Entry 7MJH (electron microscopy, 2.66 A resolution); this record covers chains C and E of the 6 polymer chains in the assembly.

Chain C:
Protein: Spike glycoprotein
Source organism: Severe acute respiratory syndrome coronavirus 2
UniProt: P0DTC2 (SPIKE_SARS2); residue numbers follow UniProt; this construct covers 1-1208
Chain sequence (1288 residues; row label = number of the first residue in the row):
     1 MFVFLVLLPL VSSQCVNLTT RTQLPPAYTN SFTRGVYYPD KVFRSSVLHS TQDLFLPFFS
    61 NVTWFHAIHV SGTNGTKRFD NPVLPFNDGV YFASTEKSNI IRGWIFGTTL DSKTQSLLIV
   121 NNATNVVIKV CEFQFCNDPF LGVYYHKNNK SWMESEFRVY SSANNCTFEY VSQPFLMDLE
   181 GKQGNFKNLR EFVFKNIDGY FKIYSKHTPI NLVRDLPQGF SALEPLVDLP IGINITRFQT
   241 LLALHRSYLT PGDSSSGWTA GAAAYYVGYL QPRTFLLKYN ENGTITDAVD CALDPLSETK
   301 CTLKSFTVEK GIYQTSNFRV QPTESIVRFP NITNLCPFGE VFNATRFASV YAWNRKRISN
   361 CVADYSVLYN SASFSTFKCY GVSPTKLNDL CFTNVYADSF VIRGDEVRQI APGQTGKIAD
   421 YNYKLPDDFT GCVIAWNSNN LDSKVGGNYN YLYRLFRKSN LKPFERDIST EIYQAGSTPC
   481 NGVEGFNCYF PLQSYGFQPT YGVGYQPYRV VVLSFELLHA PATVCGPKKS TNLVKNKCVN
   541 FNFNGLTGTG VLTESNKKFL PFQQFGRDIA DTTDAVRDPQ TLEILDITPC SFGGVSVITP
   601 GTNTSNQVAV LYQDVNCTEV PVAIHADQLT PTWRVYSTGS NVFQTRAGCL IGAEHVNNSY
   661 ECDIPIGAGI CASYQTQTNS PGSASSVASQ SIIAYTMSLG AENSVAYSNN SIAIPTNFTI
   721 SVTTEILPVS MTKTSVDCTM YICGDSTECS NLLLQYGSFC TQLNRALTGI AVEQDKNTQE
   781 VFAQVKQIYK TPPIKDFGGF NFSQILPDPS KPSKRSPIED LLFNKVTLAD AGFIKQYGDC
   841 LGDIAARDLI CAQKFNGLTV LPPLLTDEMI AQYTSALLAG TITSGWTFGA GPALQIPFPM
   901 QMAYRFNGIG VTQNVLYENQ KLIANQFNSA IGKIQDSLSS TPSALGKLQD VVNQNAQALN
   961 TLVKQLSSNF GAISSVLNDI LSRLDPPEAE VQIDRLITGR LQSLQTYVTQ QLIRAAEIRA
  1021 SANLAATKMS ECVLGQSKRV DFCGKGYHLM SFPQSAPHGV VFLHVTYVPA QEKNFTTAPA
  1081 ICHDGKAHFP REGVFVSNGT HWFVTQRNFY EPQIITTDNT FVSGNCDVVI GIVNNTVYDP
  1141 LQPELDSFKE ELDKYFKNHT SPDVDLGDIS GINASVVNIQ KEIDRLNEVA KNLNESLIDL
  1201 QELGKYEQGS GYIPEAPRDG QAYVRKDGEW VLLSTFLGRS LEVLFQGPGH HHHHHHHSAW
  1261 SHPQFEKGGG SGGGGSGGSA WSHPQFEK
Disordered / not traced: 1-13, 70-76, 146-152, 177-184, 248-256, 621-640, 676-690, 828-855, 1148-1288
Disulfide bonds: Cys15-Cys136, Cys131-Cys166, Cys291-Cys301, Cys336-Cys361, Cys379-Cys432, Cys391-Cys525, Cys480-Cys488, Cys538-Cys590, Cys617-Cys649, Cys662-Cys671, Cys738-Cys760, Cys743-Cys749, Cys1032-Cys1043, Cys1082-Cys1126
Covalently attached groups: N-acetylglucosamine (NAG) linked to Asn17, Asn61, Asn122, Asn165, Asn234, Asn282, Asn331, Asn343, Asn709, Asn717, Asn801, Asn1074, Asn1098, Asn1134
Sequence notes: engineered mutation Tyr501 (Asn in P0DTC2); conflict Gly682 (Arg in P0DTC2), Ser683 (Arg in P0DTC2), Ser685 (Arg in P0DTC2), Pro817 (Phe in P0DTC2), Pro892 (Ala in P0DTC2), Pro899 (Ala in P0DTC2), Pro942 (Ala in P0DTC2), Pro986 (Lys in P0DTC2), Pro987 (Val in P0DTC2); expression tag (1209-1288)
Small-molecule neighbours:
  - N-acetylglucosamine (NAG; 2-acetamido-2-deoxy-beta-D-glucopyranose), molecule 1: Tyr351, Ala352, Ile468
  - N-acetylglucosamine (NAG), molecule 2: Arg457, Ser459, Asn460, Leu461, Lys462, Glu465
What the authors report for this chain:
  - mutagenesis - N501Y: decreased binding to IgG ab1
  - mutagenesis - N501Y: unchanged binding to VH ab8 (chain E)

Chain E:
Protein: VH ab8
Source organism: synthetic construct
Chain sequence (145 residues; row label = number of the first residue in the row):
    22 EVQLVESGGG LVQPGGSLRL SCAASGFTFD DYAMSWVRQA PGKGLEWIGR MYNNGRTSYN
    82 PSLKSLVTIS RDNSKNTLYL QMNSLRAEDT ATYYCARDNL GYRPSENLYG MDVWGQGTTV
   142 TVSSSGQAGH HHHHHGDYKD DDDKG
Disordered / not traced: 147-166
Disulfide bonds: Cys43-Cys116
Small-molecule neighbours: N-acetylglucosamine (NAG; 2-acetamido-2-deoxy-beta-D-glucopyranose): Pro125, Ser126, Asp133

Interface between chain C and chain E:
Residue-residue contacts (7):
  Phe342(C) with Tyr123(E)
  Val367(C) with Tyr123(E)
  Leu368(C) with Tyr123(E)
  Ser371(C) with Gly122(E), hydrogen bond (side chain-backbone); Tyr123(E)
  Ala372(C) with Gly122(E)
  Ser373(C) with Tyr123(E)
Also at the interface, not in a pair above, chain C (8 interface residues in all): Leu335, Phe374
Also at the interface, not in a pair above, chain E (4 interface residues in all): Arg124, Glu127

Overview:
The interface between chain C and chain E involves 8 residues on one side and 4 on the other; the contacts
include 1 hydrogen bond. The hydrogen-bonded pair is Ser371(C)-Gly122(E). The paper reports that N501Y of
chain C reduces binding to IgG ab1; N501Y of chain C leaves binding to VH ab8 (chain E) unchanged.
Chain C is Spike glycoprotein (Severe acute respiratory syndrome coronavirus 2) and chain E is VH ab8
(synthetic construct); the structure, Cryo-EM structure of the SARS-CoV-2 N501Y mutant spike protein
ectodomain bound to VH ab8, was determined by electron microscopy together with 7MJI, 7MJM and 7MJN from the
same study.
